8OXO - chains E and A of the 4 polymer chains in the assembly; structure by electron microscopy, 3.00 A resolution.

# Chain E
Protein: Cellular tumor antigen p53
UniProtKB: P04637 (P53_HUMAN); numbering as in UniProt (aligned over 11-22)
Chain sequence (12 residues; numbered 11 to 22; the number before each row is that of its first residue):
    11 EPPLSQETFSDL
Not modelled in the structure: 11, 19-22
Curated features (UniProtKB/Swiss-Prot):
  - motif: Glu17 to Leu22 (TADI)
  - modified residue: Ser15 (Phosphoserine), Thr18 (Phosphothreonine), Ser20 (Phosphoserine)
  - natural variant: Glu11 (E11K: In sporadic cancers; E11Q: In sporadic cancers), Ser15 (S15R: In a sporadic cancer), Gln16 (Q16L: In a sporadic cancer), Glu17 (E17D: In a sporadic cancer)
  - mutagenesis: Ser15 (S15A: Loss of interaction with PPP2R5C, PPP2CA AND PPP2R1A), Thr18 (T18A: No effect on interaction with MDM2 and increase in protein levels after DNA damage), Ser20 (S20A: Abolishes phosphorylation site. Abolishes increase in protein levels after DNA damage; S20D: Constitutively increased TP53 protein levels)
What the authors report for this chain:
  - post-translational modification sites: Ser15

# Chain A
Protein: Serine-protein kinase ATM
From: Homo sapiens
Notes: EC 2.7.11.1
UniProtKB: Q13315 (ATM_HUMAN); residue numbers follow UniProt; this construct covers 1-3056
Chain sequence (3184 residues; numbered -127 to 3056; the number before each row is that of its first residue; numbers below 1 keep their minus sign (Met-127 is residue -127)):
  -127 MDYKDDDDKHMGVQVETISPGDGRTFPKRGQTCVVHYTGMLEDGKKFDSS
   -77 RDRNKPFKFMLGKQEVIRGWEEGVAQMSVGQRAKLTISPDYAYGATGHPG
   -27 IIPPHATLVFDVELLKLEGGSAGSGSASMSLVLNDLLICCRQLEHDRATE
    23 RKKEVEKFKRLIRDPETIKHLDRHSDSKQGKYLNWDAVFRFLQKYIQKET
    73 ECLRIAKPNVSASTQASRQKKMQEISSLVKYFIKCANRRAPRLKCQELLN
   123 YIMDTVKDSSNGAIYGADCSNILLKDILSVRKYWCEISQQQWLELFSVYF
   173 RLYLKPSQDVHRVLVARIIHAVTKGCCSQTDGLNSKFLDFFSKAIQCARQ
   223 EKSSSGLNHILAALTIFLKTLAVNFRIRVCELGDEILPTLLYIWTQHRLN
   273 DSLKEVIIELFQLQIYIHHPKGAKTQEKGAYESTKWRSILYNLYDLLVNE
   323 ISHIGSRGKYSSGFRNIAVKENLIELMADICHQVFNEDTRSLEISQSYTT
   373 TQRESSDYSVPCKRKKIELGWEVIKDHLQKSQNDFDLVPWLQIATQLISK
   423 YPASLPNCELSPLLMILSQLLPQQRHGERTPYVLRCLTEVALCQDKRSNL
   473 ESSQKSDLLKLWNKIWCITFRGISSEQIQAENFGLLGAIIQGSLVEVDRE
   523 FWKLFTGSACRPSCPAVCCLTLALTTSIVPGTVKMGIEQNMCEVNRSFSL
   573 KESIMKWLLFYQLEGDLENSTEVPPILHSNFPHLVLEKILVSLTMKNCKA
   623 AMNFFQSVPECEHHQKDKEELSFSEVEELFLQTTFDKMDFLTIVRECGIE
   673 KHQSSIGFSVHQNLKESLDRCLLGLSEQLLNNYSSEITNSETLVRCSRLL
   723 VGVLGCYCYMGVIAEEEAYKSELFQKAKSLMQCAGESITLFKNKTNEEFR
   773 IGSLRNMMQLCTRCLSNCTKKSPNKIASGFFLRLLTSKLMNDIADICKSL
   823 ASFIKKPFDRGEVESMEDDTNGNLMEVEDQSSMNLFNDYPDSSVSDANEP
   873 GESQSTIGAINPLAEEYLSKQDLLFLDMLKFLCLCVTTAQTNTVSFRAAD
   923 IRRKLLMLIDSSTLEPTKSLHLHMYLMLLKELPGEEYPLPMEDVLELLKP
   973 LSNVCSLYRRDQDVCKTILNHVLHVVKNLGQSNMDSENTRDAQGQFLTVI
  1023 GAFWHLTKERKYIFSVRMALVNCLKTLLEADPYSKWAILNVMGKDFPVNE
  1073 VFTQFLADNHHQVRMLAAESINRLFQDTKGDSSRLLKALPLKLQQTAFEN
  1123 AYLKAQEGMREMSHSAENPETLDEIYNRKSVLLTLIAVVLSCSPICEKQA
  1173 LFALCKSVKENGLEPHLVKKVLEKVSETFGYRRLEDFMASHLDYLVLEWL
  1223 NLQDTEYNLSSFPFILLNYTNIEDFYRSCYKVLIPHLVIRSHFDEVKSIA
  1273 NQIQEDWKSLLTDCFPKILVNILPYFAYEGTRDSGMAQQRETATKVYDML
  1323 KSENLLGKQIDHLFISNLPEIVVELLMTLHEPANSSASQSTDLCDFSGDL
  1373 DPAPNPPHFPSHVIKATFAYISNCHKTKLKSILEILSKSPDSYQKILLAI
  1423 CEQAAETNNVYKKHRILKIYHLFVSLLLKDIKSGLGGAWAFVLRDVIYTL
  1473 IHYINQRPSCIMDVSLRSFSLCCDLLSQVCQTAVTYCKDALENHLHVIVG
  1523 TLIPLVYEQVEVQKQVLDLLKYLVIDNKDNENLYITIKLLDPFPDHVVFK
  1573 DLRITQQKIKYSRGPFSLLEEINHFLSVSVYDALPLTRLEGLKDLRRQLE
  1623 LHKDQMVDIMRASQDNPQDGIMVKLVVNLLQLSKMAINHTGEKEVLEAVG
  1673 SCLGEVGPIDFSTIAIQHSKDASYTKALKLFEDKELQWTFIMLTYLNNTL
  1723 VEDCVKVRSAAVTCLKNILATKTGHSFWEIYKMTTDPMLAYLQPFRTSRK
  1773 KFLEVPRFDKENPFEGLDDINLWIPLSENHDIWIKTLTCAFLDSGGTKCE
  1823 ILQLLKPMCEVKTDFCQTVLPYLIHDILLQDTNESWRNLLSTHVQGFFTS
  1873 CLRHFSQTSRSTTPANLDSESEHFFRCCLDKKSQRTMLAVVDYMRRQKRP
  1923 SSGTIFNDAFWLDLNYLEVAKVAQSCAAHFTALLYAEIYADKKSMDDQEK
  1973 RSLAFEEGSQSTTISSLSEKSKEETGISLQDLLLEIYRSIGEPDSLYGCG
  2023 GGKMLQPITRLRTYEHEAMWGKALVTYDLETAIPSSTRQAGIIQALQNLG
  2073 LCHILSVYLKGLDYENKDWCPELEELHYQAAWRNMQWDHCTSVSKEVEGT
  2123 SYHESLYNALQSLRDREFSTFYESLKYARVKEVEEMCKRSLESVYSLYPT
  2173 LSRLQAIGELESIGELFSRSVTHRQLSEVYIKWQKHSQLLKDSDFSFQEP
  2223 IMALRTVILEILMEKEMDNSQRECIKDILTKHLVELSILARTFKNTQLPE
  2273 RAIFQIKQYNSVSCGVSEWQLEEAQVFWAKKEQSLALSILKQMIKKLDAS
  2323 CAANNPSLKLTYTECLRVCGNWLAETCLENPAVIMQTYLEKAVEVAGNYD
  2373 GESSDELRNGKMKAFLSLARFSDTQYQRIENYMKSSEFENKQALLKRAKE
  2423 EVGLLREHKIQTNRYTVKVQRELELDELALRALKEDRKRFLCKAVENYIN
  2473 CLLSGEEHDMWVFRLCSLWLENSGVSEVNGMMKRDGMKIPTYKFLPLMYQ
  2523 LAARMGTKMMGGLGFHEVLNNLISRISMDHPHHTLFIILALANANRDEFL
  2573 TKPEVARRSRITKNVPKQSSQLDEDRTEAANRIICTIRSRRPQMVRSVEA
  2623 LCDAYIILANLDATQWKTQRKGINIPADQPITKLKNLEDVVVPTMEIKVD
  2673 HTGEYGNLVTIQSFKAEFRLAGGVNLPKIIDCVGSDGKERRQLVKGRDDL
  2723 RQDAVMQQVFQMCNTLLQRNTETRKRKLTICTYKVVPLSQRSGVLEWCTG
  2773 TVPIGEFLVNNEDGAHKRYRPNDFSAFQCQKKMMEVQKKSFEEKYEVFMD
  2823 VCQNFQPVFRYFCMEKFLDPAIWFEKRLAYTRSVATSSIVGYILGLGDRH
  2873 VQNILINEQSAELVHIDLGVAFEQGKILPTPETVPFRLTRDIVDGMGITG
  2923 VEGVFRRCCEKTMEVMRNSQETLLTIVEVLLYDPLFDWTMNPLKALYLAQ
  2973 RPEDETELHPTLNADDQECKRNLSDIDQSFNKVAERVLMRLQEKLKGVEE
  3023 GTVLSVGGQVNLLIQQAIDPKNLSRLFPGWKAWV
Not modelled in the structure: -127 to 1461, 1480-1489, 1769-1784, 1877-1898, 1975-1983, 2113-2120, 2574-2590, 2965-3001
Construct notes: initiating methionine (-127); expression tag (-126 to 0); engineered mutation Ala2971 (Gln in Q13315)
Ion coordination: Zn2+: His1876, Cys1899, Cys1900; Mg2+: Asn2875, Asp2889 (together with AMP-PNP)
Ligand contacts: AMP-PNP (ANP; phosphoaminophosphonic acid-adenylate ester): Ala2693, Gly2694, Gly2695, Pro2699, Leu2715, Lys2717, Asp2720, Tyr2755, Leu2767, Glu2768, Trp2769, Cys2770, Asp2870, His2872, Gln2874, Asn2875, Leu2877, Ile2888, Asp2889
What the authors report for this chain:
  - conformationally variable residues (domain motion, helix shift, loop rearrangement): Ser2407, Ala2693 to Pro2699, Lys2717, Trp2769
  - binding site for Cellular tumor antigen p53 (chain E): Asp2870, His2872, Val2873, Gln2874, Leu2900, Thr2902, Phe3049, Gly3051
  - catalytic residues: Asp2870, His2872
  - binding site for AMP-PNP: Lys2717, Trp2769
  - mutagenesis - C2991L, C2991S: abolished catalytic activity
  - mutagenesis - L2970A, Q2971A: increased catalytic activity

# Interface between chain E and chain A
Pairs across the interface (11; chain E residue first):
  Leu14(E) - His2872(A)
  Leu14(E) - Gln2874(A)
  Leu14(E) - Phe3049(A)
  Leu14(E) - Gly3051(A)
  Leu14(E) - Lys3053(A)
  Ser15(E) - His2872(A)
  Gln16(E) - Leu2900(A)
  Gln16(E) - Pro2901(A)
  Gln16(E) - Thr2902(A)  hydrogen bond (side chain-backbone)
  Gln16(E) - Phe3049(A)
  Glu17(E) - Val2696(A)
Interface residues without a listed pair, chain E (5 interface residues in all): Thr18
Interface residues without a listed pair, chain A (13 interface residues in all): Asp2870, Val2873, Glu2904, Trp3052
Interface features reported in the paper:
  - residue pairs: Leu14(E)-His2872(A) (hydrophobic contact), Leu14(E)-Val2873(A) (hydrophobic contact), Ser15(E)-Asp2870(A), Gln16(E)-Thr2902(A) (hydrogen bond), His2872(A)-Ser15(E), Gln2874(A)-Leu14(E) (hydrophobic contact), Leu2900(A)-Gln16(E) (hydrophobic contact), Phe3049(A)-Gln16(E) (hydrophobic contact), Gly3051(A)-Leu14(E) (hydrophobic contact)

# In short
5 residues of chain E face 13 of chain A across their interface, with 1 hydrogen bond. The hydrogen-bonded
pair is Gln16(E)-Thr2902(A). The authors report hydrophobic contacts between Leu14(E) and His2872(A), Leu14(E)
and Val2873(A) and Gln2874(A) and Leu14(E) among others; contacts between Ser15(E) and Asp2870(A) and
His2872(A) and Ser15(E); a hydrogen bond between Gln16(E) and Thr2902(A). From the paper: catalytic residues
Asp2870(A) and His2872(A); C2991L and C2991S of chain A abolish catalytic activity; 4 substitutions were
tested in all.
Here chain E is Cellular tumor antigen p53 and chain A is Serine-protein kinase ATM (Homo sapiens). Entry 8OXO
(ATM(Q2971A) dimeric C-terminal region activated by oxidative stress in complex with Mg AMP-PNP and p53
peptide) was determined by electron microscopy, deposited together with 8OXM, 8OXP and 8OXQ.
